PDB entry 6LNC | electron microscopy, 3.21 A resolution | chains M and H of the 11 polymer chains in the assembly

Chain M:
Molecule: Crispr RNA
Organism: Vibrio cholerae
Sequence (60 nucleotides; numbered 1 to 60; the number before each row is that of its first residue):
     1 CUGAUAACUU CACGGCGGGC UUGAUGUCCG CGUCUACCUG GUGAACUGCC GAGUAGGUAG

Chain H:
Protein: CRISPR-associated protein Cas8
Organism: Vibrio cholerae
Amino-acid sequence (640 residues; each row starts with the number of its first residue):
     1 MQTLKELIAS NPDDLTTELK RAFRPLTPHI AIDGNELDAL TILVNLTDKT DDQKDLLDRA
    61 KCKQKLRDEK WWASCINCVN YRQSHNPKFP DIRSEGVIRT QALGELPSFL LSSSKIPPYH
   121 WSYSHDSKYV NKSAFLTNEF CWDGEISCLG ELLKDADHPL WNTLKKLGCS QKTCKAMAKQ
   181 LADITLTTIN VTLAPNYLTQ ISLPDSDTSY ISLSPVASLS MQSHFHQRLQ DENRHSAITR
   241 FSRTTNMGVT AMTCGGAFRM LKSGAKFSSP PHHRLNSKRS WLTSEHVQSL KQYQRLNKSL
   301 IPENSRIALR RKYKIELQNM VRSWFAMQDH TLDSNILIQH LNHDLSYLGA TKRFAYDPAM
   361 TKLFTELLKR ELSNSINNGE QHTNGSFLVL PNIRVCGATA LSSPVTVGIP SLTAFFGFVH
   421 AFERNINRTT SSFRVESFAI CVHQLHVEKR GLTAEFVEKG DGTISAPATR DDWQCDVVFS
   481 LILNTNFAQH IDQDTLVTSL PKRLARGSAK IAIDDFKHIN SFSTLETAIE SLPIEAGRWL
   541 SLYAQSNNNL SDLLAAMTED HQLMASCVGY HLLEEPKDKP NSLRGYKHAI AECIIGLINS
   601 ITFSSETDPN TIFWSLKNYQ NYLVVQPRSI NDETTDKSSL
Unresolved in the structure: 1-3, 49-59, 277-383, 604-606, 629-640

How chain M and chain H interact:
Pairs across the interface (41; chain M residue first):
  C1(M) - Ser202(H)  sugar contact
  C1(M) - Tyr210(H)  base contact
  C1(M) - Gly417(H)  phosphate contact
  C1(M) - His420(H)  hydrogen bond to the phosphate
  C1(M) - Arg424(H)  base contact
  C1(M) - Arg584(H)  base contact
  C1(M) - Tyr586(H)  base contact
  U2(M) - Ile201(H)  sugar contact
  U2(M) - Ser202(H)  hydrogen bond to the phosphate
  U2(M) - Thr413(H)  sugar contact
  U2(M) - Ala414(H)  sugar contact
  U2(M) - Gly417(H)  base contact
  U2(M) - Ala421(H)  base contact
  U2(M) - Pro501(H)  base contact
  U2(M) - Arg503(H)  hydrogen bond to the base
  U2(M) - Leu504(H)  base contact
  U2(M) - Ala505(H)  hydrogen bond to the base
  G3(M) - Phe89(H)  hydrogen bond to the base
  G3(M) - Thr199(H)  hydrogen bond to the sugar
  G3(M) - Ile201(H)  phosphate contact
  G3(M) - Pro215(H)  hydrogen bond to the base
  G3(M) - Val216(H)  base contact
  G3(M) - Ala217(H)  base contact
  G3(M) - Ser402(H)  base contact
  G3(M) - Pro404(H)  base contact
  G3(M) - Thr413(H)  phosphate contact
  G3(M) - Ala414(H)  hydrogen bond to the phosphate
  G3(M) - Tyr570(H)  hydrogen bond to the phosphate
  A4(M) - Leu198(H)  base contact
  A4(M) - Gln200(H)  hydrogen bond to the base
  A4(M) - Arg506(H)  salt bridge to the phosphate
  A4(M) - Leu583(H)  base contact
  U5(M) - Arg503(H)  salt bridge to the phosphate
  U5(M) - Arg506(H)  phosphate contact
  A7(M) - Leu452(H)  base contact
  A7(M) - Thr453(H)  hydrogen bond to the sugar
  A7(M) - Ala454(H)  sugar contact
  A7(M) - Glu455(H)  sugar contact
  A7(M) - Arg506(H)  base contact
  C8(M) - Glu455(H)  phosphate contact
  U9(M) - Thr453(H)  hydrogen bond to the phosphate
Interface residues without a listed pair, chain M (9 interface residues in all): A6
Interface residues without a listed pair, chain H (37 interface residues in all): Leu203, Pro204, Thr399, Ser411, Phe416, Phe418

Overview:
9 residues of chain M and 37 residues of chain H are in contact; the contacts include 12 hydrogen bonds and 2
salt bridges. Among the polar pairs are U2(M)-Arg503(H), U2(M)-Ala505(H) and G3(M)-Phe89(H).
Here chain M is Crispr RNA and chain H is CRISPR-associated protein Cas8, both from Vibrio cholerae. Entry
6LNC (CryoEM structure of Cascade-TniQ complex) was determined by electron microscopy (same publication as
6LNB).
